Entry 7AOI (electron microscopy, 3.50 A resolution); this record covers chains AA and AW of the 83 polymer chains in the assembly.

[Chain AA]
Molecule: mt-LSU rRNA
Organism: Trypanosoma brucei
Sequence (758 nucleotides; numbered 1 to 1176; 418 numbers in that range are skipped by the numbering (no residue carries them; nothing is unmodelled there); the number before each row is that of its first residue):
     1 AUUUUACCAA UUAAGAAGAA UAUUAUAAUA AUGGGUGUCU UAUAUUUUAA AUAAAUAUUU
    61 AAAUUCCGUG UAGUAAAUUU AUUAUUUGUA UUAUUUAUAU AAUAGGUGUA UUAUAUUUAA
   121 AUUUUAAAUU UGUUGUUUUA UAUUUAGAUA CAUAUUUAUA GAUUAAUAUA UUUAAAUAAU
   181 AUUUUAAAAU UUAUUGAACU GUAAU
   254 GUUACAGUUG U
   270 AUGUACCAAA UAAAUAUAGU AAGAUUAUUU UAGUUGAAUU AAUAAAUAAA UAUUUAUUUU
   330 UCUUUGUAAA UAUUAUGAAC AAUUUAA
   369 UUAACUAAAA UG
   404 UUUGAAUAUU
   445 UAUUUU
   456 UAUAUUUUUA GUAGGUAAAU GAAAAGUAUA AAUGGAUAUA ACUUAAUAUU UAAUAUUUGU
   516 UUAAUGAAAA GUAUUUUAU
   541 AUUGUAUAGU AUUAUUAUAG UGUAUAGUUU UUUAAAAAUA UA
   591 GUUA
   796 AAUAAAGUAU GAAUUAAUAU CAAAAUUUUA AUAAAAAUUA AAAAAUUAAA AUAGGGCAAG
   856 UCCUACUCUC CUUUACAAAG AGAACAUU
   887 AUAUGUAAUU GUAUGUUUGA UUGGGGCAAU ACUAUAUUUA UUUAUAUAGC AUAAGAACUA
   947 UAUUCUUUGA AAUUAUAAAA G
   972 GAGCAGGUUA ACAAGCAU
  1001 GUGUUUCAUC GUC
  1071 UCGUUGUAAA GCAGAUUUGU
  1095 AUAUUUAAUU UUUAUAAUUA AUAAUAAUUA AUAUAAGUAC GCAAGGAUUG AUUAUUGAAA
  1155 AAAGAAAGAA GAAUAUAAUU UA

[Chain AW]
Molecule: Ribosomal protein L22p/L17e
Organism: Trypanosoma brucei
Reference sequence: A0A3L6L4Z4 (A0A3L6L4Z4_9TRYP); residues 2-278 here = UniProt positions 2-278
Amino-acid sequence (277 residues; row label = number of the first residue in the row):
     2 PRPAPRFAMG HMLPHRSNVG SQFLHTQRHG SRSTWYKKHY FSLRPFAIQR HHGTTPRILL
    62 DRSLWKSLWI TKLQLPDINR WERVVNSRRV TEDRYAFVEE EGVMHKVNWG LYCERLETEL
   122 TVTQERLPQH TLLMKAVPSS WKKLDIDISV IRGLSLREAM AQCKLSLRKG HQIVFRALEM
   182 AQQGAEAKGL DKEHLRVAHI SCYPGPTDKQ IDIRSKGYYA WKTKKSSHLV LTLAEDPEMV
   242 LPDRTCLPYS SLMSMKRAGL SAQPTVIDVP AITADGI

[Chain AA / chain AW interface]
Contacting residue pairs (156):
  A16(AA) - Lys73(AW)  hydrogen bond to the phosphate
  A17(AA) - Thr72(AW)  phosphate contact
  A17(AA) - Lys73(AW)  salt bridge to the phosphate
  A17(AA) - Leu74(AW)  base contact
  A19(AA) - Leu69(AW)  base contact
  A20(AA) - Lys67(AW)  hydrogen bond to the base
  A20(AA) - Ser68(AW)  base contact
  A20(AA) - Leu69(AW)  base contact
  A20(AA) - Ile71(AW)  phosphate contact
  A22(AA) - Lys67(AW)  base contact
  U24(AA) - Arg29(AW)  hydrogen bond to the sugar
  U89(AA) - Lys67(AW)  base contact
  A93(AA) - Gly54(AW)  sugar contact
  A93(AA) - Thr55(AW)  phosphate contact
  A93(AA) - Thr56(AW)  hydrogen bond to the phosphate
  A93(AA) - Trp66(AW)  phosphate contact
  A93(AA) - Lys67(AW)  base contact
  U94(AA) - Arg29(AW)  sugar contact
  U94(AA) - His53(AW)  salt bridge to the phosphate
  U94(AA) - Gly54(AW)  hydrogen bond to the phosphate
  U94(AA) - Lys67(AW)  base contact
  U95(AA) - Leu14(AW)  phosphate contact
  U95(AA) - Gln28(AW)  sugar contact
  U95(AA) - Ser32(AW)  hydrogen bond to the phosphate
  U95(AA) - Arg51(AW)  salt bridge to the phosphate
  U95(AA) - His53(AW)  salt bridge to the phosphate
  U95(AA) - Lys67(AW)  base contact
  U96(AA) - Ser32(AW)  phosphate contact
  U96(AA) - Arg33(AW)  salt bridge to the phosphate
  U96(AA) - Leu69(AW)  base contact
  A97(AA) - Arg33(AW)  salt bridge to the phosphate
  A97(AA) - Lys39(AW)  phosphate contact
  U98(AA) - Lys39(AW)  salt bridge to the phosphate
  A101(AA) - Lys136(AW)  salt bridge to the phosphate
  A101(AA) - Tyr204(AW)  sugar contact
  A101(AA) - His229(AW)  salt bridge to the phosphate
  A102(AA) - Thr132(AW)  base contact
  A102(AA) - His200(AW)  hydrogen bond to the base
  A102(AA) - Tyr204(AW)  phosphate contact
  A102(AA) - Val231(AW)  base contact
  U103(AA) - Tyr204(AW)  phosphate contact
  A104(AA) - His200(AW)  phosphate contact
  G105(AA) - Arg153(AW)  hydrogen bond to the base
  U144(AA) - His40(AW)  hydrogen bond to the sugar
  U144(AA) - Tyr41(AW)  hydrogen bond to the phosphate
  U144(AA) - Phe42(AW)  sugar contact
  U145(AA) - Lys39(AW)  sugar contact
  U145(AA) - His40(AW)  phosphate contact
  U145(AA) - Tyr41(AW)  hydrogen bond to the phosphate
  A146(AA) - His30(AW)  sugar contact
  A146(AA) - Gly31(AW)  hydrogen bond to the phosphate
  A146(AA) - Arg33(AW)  phosphate contact
  G147(AA) - His16(AW)  salt bridge to the phosphate
  G147(AA) - Arg29(AW)  phosphate contact
  G147(AA) - His30(AW)  sugar contact
  G147(AA) - Gly31(AW)  hydrogen bond to the phosphate
  G147(AA) - Ser32(AW)  phosphate contact
  A148(AA) - Arg17(AW)  phosphate contact
  A148(AA) - Ser18(AW)  sugar contact
  A148(AA) - Asn19(AW)  hydrogen bond to the sugar
  A148(AA) - His30(AW)  phosphate contact
  U149(AA) - Arg17(AW)  salt bridge to the phosphate
  U149(AA) - Ser18(AW)  sugar contact
  U149(AA) - Asn19(AW)  sugar contact
  U149(AA) - Gly21(AW)  hydrogen bond to the phosphate
  U149(AA) - Ser22(AW)  hydrogen bond to the base
  U149(AA) - Leu25(AW)  hydrogen bond to the base
  A150(AA) - Asn19(AW)  phosphate contact
  A150(AA) - Val20(AW)  phosphate contact
  A150(AA) - Gly21(AW)  phosphate contact
  C151(AA) - Arg3(AW)  base contact
  C151(AA) - Pro6(AW)  base contact
  C151(AA) - Phe8(AW)  base contact
  C151(AA) - Ser22(AW)  hydrogen bond to the sugar
  C151(AA) - Gln23(AW)  hydrogen bond to the phosphate
  C151(AA) - Phe24(AW)  base contact
  U153(AA) - Pro4(AW)  base contact
  U153(AA) - Ala5(AW)  base contact
  U153(AA) - Pro6(AW)  base contact
  U153(AA) - Arg7(AW)  base contact
  A154(AA) - Pro2(AW)  base contact
  A154(AA) - Arg3(AW)  base contact
  A154(AA) - Pro4(AW)  sugar contact
  A178(AA) - Pro2(AW)  phosphate contact
  A178(AA) - Arg3(AW)  hydrogen bond to the sugar
  U180(AA) - Gln23(AW)  hydrogen bond to the sugar
  A181(AA) - Gln23(AW)  hydrogen bond to the sugar
  U294(AA) - Asn19(AW)  hydrogen bond to the sugar
  U295(AA) - His16(AW)  base contact
  U295(AA) - Arg17(AW)  hydrogen bond to the base
  U295(AA) - Ser18(AW)  base contact
  U295(AA) - Asn19(AW)  phosphate contact
  A296(AA) - Ser18(AW)  hydrogen bond to the base
  A296(AA) - Val20(AW)  base contact
  A480(AA) - Arg45(AW)  hydrogen bond to the base
  G481(AA) - Gln50(AW)  base contact
  G481(AA) - His52(AW)  hydrogen bond to the base
  G481(AA) - His53(AW)  hydrogen bond to the sugar
  G481(AA) - Thr55(AW)  hydrogen bond to the base
  G481(AA) - Pro57(AW)  base contact
  U482(AA) - Met10(AW)  base contact
  U482(AA) - Gly11(AW)  phosphate contact
  U482(AA) - His12(AW)  phosphate contact
  U482(AA) - Met13(AW)  phosphate contact
  A483(AA) - Gln50(AW)  hydrogen bond to the base
  U484(AA) - Arg58(AW)  base contact
  U484(AA) - Ile59(AW)  hydrogen bond to the base
  A485(AA) - Gln50(AW)  hydrogen bond to the base
  A486(AA) - Gln50(AW)  hydrogen bond to the base
  A486(AA) - Ile59(AW)  hydrogen bond to the base
  A486(AA) - Leu61(AW)  base contact
  A486(AA) - Arg84(AW)  sugar contact
  A486(AA) - Val85(AW)  hydrogen bond to the sugar
  A487(AA) - Phe47(AW)  sugar contact
  A487(AA) - Trp82(AW)  stacking on the base
  A487(AA) - Arg84(AW)  salt bridge to the phosphate
  A487(AA) - Glu93(AW)  hydrogen bond to the base
  A487(AA) - Asp94(AW)  base contact
  A487(AA) - Arg95(AW)  base contact
  A487(AA) - Tyr96(AW)  stacking on the base
  U488(AA) - Phe47(AW)  sugar contact
  U488(AA) - Phe98(AW)  base contact
  A491(AA) - Tyr37(AW)  hydrogen bond to the sugar
  A491(AA) - Arg45(AW)  hydrogen bond to the base
  U492(AA) - Tyr37(AW)  hydrogen bond to the phosphate
  U492(AA) - Arg45(AW)  phosphate contact
  U494(AA) - Lys38(AW)  salt bridge to the phosphate
  A495(AA) - His16(AW)  base contact
  U504(AA) - Trp142(AW)  phosphate contact
  U505(AA) - Lys143(AW)  salt bridge to the phosphate
  A551(AA) - Ile214(AW)  base contact
  A551(AA) - Arg215(AW)  hydrogen bond to the base
  A551(AA) - Gly218(AW)  base contact
  A551(AA) - Tyr219(AW)  hydrogen bond to the base
  A551(AA) - Tyr220(AW)  base contact
  U552(AA) - Ile214(AW)  base contact
  U803(AA) - Leu168(AW)  hydrogen bond to the sugar
  U803(AA) - Arg169(AW)  salt bridge to the phosphate
  A804(AA) - Arg169(AW)  salt bridge to the phosphate
  A804(AA) - Lys170(AW)  hydrogen bond to the phosphate
  U805(AA) - Lys144(AW)  phosphate contact
  U805(AA) - Lys170(AW)  salt bridge to the phosphate
  U805(AA) - Lys225(AW)  hydrogen bond to the sugar
  G806(AA) - Lys144(AW)  hydrogen bond to the base
  G806(AA) - Thr224(AW)  hydrogen bond to the phosphate
  G806(AA) - Lys225(AW)  phosphate contact
  G806(AA) - Lys226(AW)  phosphate contact
  A807(AA) - Asp213(AW)  hydrogen bond to the sugar
  A807(AA) - Arg215(AW)  hydrogen bond to the base
  A807(AA) - Ala221(AW)  sugar contact
  A807(AA) - Lys223(AW)  phosphate contact
  A807(AA) - Thr224(AW)  hydrogen bond to the phosphate
  A808(AA) - Arg215(AW)  sugar contact
  A808(AA) - Ala221(AW)  sugar contact
  A1161(AA) - Leu166(AW)  base contact
  A1161(AA) - Ser167(AW)  base contact
Other interface residues (no listed pair), chain AA (68 interface residues in all): U23, U92, A152, A179, U183, G489, G490, A507, A508, U511
Other interface residues (no listed pair), chain AW (100 interface residues in all): Thr27, Leu44, Arg63, Ser64, Met105, Ser140, Ser202, Pro205, Ile212, Trp222, Thr233

[Summary]
The interface between chain AA and chain AW involves 68 residues on one side and 100 on the other, with 49
hydrogen bonds, 17 salt bridges and 2 aromatic stacking contacts. Polar pairs include A20(AA)-Lys67(AW),
A102(AA)-His200(AW) and G105(AA)-Arg153(AW).
Here chain AA is mt-LSU rRNA and chain AW is Ribosomal protein L22p/L17e, both from Trypanosoma brucei. Entry
7AOI (Trypanosoma brucei mitochondrial ribosome large subunit assembly intermediate) was determined by
electron microscopy.
